Entry 6V0R (electron microscopy, 3.87 A resolution); this record covers chains A and C of the 6 polymer chains in the assembly.

== Chain A (and C) ==
Protein: BG505 SOSIPv5.2 gp120
Organism: Human immunodeficiency virus 1
Notes: chain C of this document is another copy of the same molecule, construct and numbering; everything in this record applies to it too
UniProtKB: Q2N0S6 (Q2N0S6_9HIV1); the construct lacks a stretch of the UniProt sequence and is renumbered around it, so the offset changes along the chain: 31-141 = UniProt 30-140; 150-184 = UniProt 141-175; 190-309 = UniProt 189-308; 312-321 = UniProt 309-318; 2 more segments
Sequence (475 residues; each row starts with the number of its first residue; note: 14 numbers in that range are skipped by the numbering (no residue carries them; nothing is unmodelled there); a row labelled like 184A-184K holds insertion residues (184A, then the next letters in order)):
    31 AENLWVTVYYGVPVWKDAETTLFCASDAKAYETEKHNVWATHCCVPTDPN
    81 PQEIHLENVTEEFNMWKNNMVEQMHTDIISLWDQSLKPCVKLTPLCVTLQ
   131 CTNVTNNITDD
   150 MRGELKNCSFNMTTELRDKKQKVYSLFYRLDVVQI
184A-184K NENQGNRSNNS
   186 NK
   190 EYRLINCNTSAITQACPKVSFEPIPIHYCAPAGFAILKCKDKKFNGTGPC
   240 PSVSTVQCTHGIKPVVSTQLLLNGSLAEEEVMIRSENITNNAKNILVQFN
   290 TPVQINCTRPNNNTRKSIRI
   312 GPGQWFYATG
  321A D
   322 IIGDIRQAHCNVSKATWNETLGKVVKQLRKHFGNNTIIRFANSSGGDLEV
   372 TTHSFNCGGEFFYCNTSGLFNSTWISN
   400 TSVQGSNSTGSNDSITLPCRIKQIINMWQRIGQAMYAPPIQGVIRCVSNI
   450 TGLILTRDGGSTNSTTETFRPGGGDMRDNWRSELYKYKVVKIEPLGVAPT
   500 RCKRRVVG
Not modelled in the structure: 58-65, 184A-184K, 400-412, 504-507
Construct notes: conflict Cys-73 (Ala72 in Q2N0S6), Trp-316 (Ala313 in Q2N0S6), Asn-332 (Thr330 in Q2N0S6), Cys-501 (Ala498 in Q2N0S6)
Disulfide bonds: Cys-54/Cys-73, Cys-119/Cys-205, Cys-126/Cys-196, Cys-131/Cys-157, Cys-218/Cys-247, Cys-228/Cys-239, Cys-296/Cys-331, Cys-378/Cys-445, Cys-385/Cys-418
Covalent attachments: N-acetylglucosamine (NAG) linked to Asn-88, Asn-133, Asn-156, Asn-160, Asn-197, Asn-234, Asn-262, Asn-276, Asn-295, Asn-301, Asn-332, Asn-339, Asn-355, Asn-386, Asn-392, Asn-448; glycan linked to Asn-137
What the authors report for this chain:
  - post-translational modification sites: Asn-133, Asn-137, Asn-332
  - post-translational modification sites: Asn-355 (citing earlier work)

== How chain A and chain C interact ==
Pairs across the interface (19; chain A residue first):
  Pro-124(A) / Arg-166(C)  hydrogen bond (backbone-side chain)
  Cys-126(A) / Glu-164(C)
  Cys-126(A) / Leu-165(C)
  Cys-126(A) / Arg-166(C)  hydrogen bond (backbone-backbone)
  Val-127(A) / Arg-166(C)
  Val-127(A) / Asp-167(C)
  Thr-128(A) / Leu-165(C)
  Thr-128(A) / Asp-167(C)  hydrogen bond (backbone-side chain)
  Thr-128(A) / Lys-168(C)
  Asn-160(A) / Arg-166(C)  hydrogen bond (backbone-side chain)
  Met-161(A) / Arg-166(C)
  Thr-162(A) / Arg-166(C)
  Arg-192(A) / Glu-164(C)  salt bridge
  Arg-192(A) / Leu-165(C)
  Cys-196(A) / Glu-164(C)
  Cys-196(A) / Pro-313(C)
  Asn-197(A) / Arg-308(C)  hydrogen bond (backbone-side chain)
  Thr-198(A) / Gly-314(C)
  Ser-199(A) / Pro-313(C)
Other interface residues (no listed pair), chain A (13 interface residues in all): Ala-200

== Summary ==
The interface between chain A and chain C involves 13 residues on one side and 8 on the other, with 5 hydrogen
bonds and 1 salt bridge. Polar contacts include Arg-192(A)/Glu-164(C), Pro-124(A)/Arg-166(C) and
Thr-128(A)/Asp-167(C). The paper reports modification sites Asn-133(A), Asn-137(A) and Asn-332(A) among
others.
Chain A and chain C are both BG505 SOSIPv5.2 gp120 (Human immunodeficiency virus 1); the structure, BG505
SOSIP.664 Trimer, was determined by electron microscopy.
